8HO3 - chains A and H of the 13 polymer chains in the assembly; structure by electron microscopy, 2.90 A resolution.

== Chain A (and H) ==
Name: Major head protein
Organism: Escherichia phage DT57C
Notes: chain H of this document is another copy of the same molecule, construct and numbering; everything in this record applies to it too
UniProt: A0A0A7RSM1 (A0A0A7RSM1_9CAUD); numbering as in UniProt (aligned over 1-458)
Chain sequence (458 residues; each row starts with the number of its first residue):
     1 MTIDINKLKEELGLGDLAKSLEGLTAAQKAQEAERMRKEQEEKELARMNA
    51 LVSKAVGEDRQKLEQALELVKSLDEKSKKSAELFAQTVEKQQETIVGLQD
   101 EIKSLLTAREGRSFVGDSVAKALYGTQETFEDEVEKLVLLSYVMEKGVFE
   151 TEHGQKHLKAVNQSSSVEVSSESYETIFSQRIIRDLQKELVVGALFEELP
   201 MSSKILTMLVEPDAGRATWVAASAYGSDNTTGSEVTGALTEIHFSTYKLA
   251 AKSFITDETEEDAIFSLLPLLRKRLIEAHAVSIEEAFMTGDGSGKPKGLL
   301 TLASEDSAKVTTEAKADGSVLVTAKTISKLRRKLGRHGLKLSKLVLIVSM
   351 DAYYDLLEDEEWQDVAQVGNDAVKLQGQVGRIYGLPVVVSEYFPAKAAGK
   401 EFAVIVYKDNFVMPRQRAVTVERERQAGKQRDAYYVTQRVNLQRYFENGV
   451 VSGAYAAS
Disordered / not traced: 1-161, 458

== Interface between chain A and chain H ==
Pairs across the interface (10):
  Y225(A) with E258(H)
  G226(A) with K429(H); R431(H), hydrogen bond (backbone-side chain)
  S227(A) with K429(H)
  D228(A) with G428(H); K429(H)
  T230(A) with E258(H); Q430(H)
  T231(A) with A427(H); G428(H)
Also at the interface, not in a pair above, chain H (7 interface residues in all): T256

== Summary ==
The interface between chain A and chain H involves 6 residues on one side and 7 on the other, with 1 hydrogen
bond. The hydrogen-bonded pair is G226(A)-R431(H).
Both chains are Major head protein (Escherichia phage DT57C). Entry 8HO3 (Capsid of DT57C bacteriophage in the
full state) was determined by electron microscopy (same publication as 8HQK, 8HQO, 8HQZ, 8HRE and 8HRG).
